PDB entry 3JB2 | electron microscopy, 3.10 A resolution | chains B and E of the 5 polymer chains in the assembly

Chain B:
Molecule: Capsid protein VP1
From: Bombyx mori cypovirus 1
Reference sequence: Q6TS43 (CAPSD_CPVBM); residues 1-1333 here = UniProt positions 1-1333
Sequence (1333 residues; each row starts with the number of its first residue):
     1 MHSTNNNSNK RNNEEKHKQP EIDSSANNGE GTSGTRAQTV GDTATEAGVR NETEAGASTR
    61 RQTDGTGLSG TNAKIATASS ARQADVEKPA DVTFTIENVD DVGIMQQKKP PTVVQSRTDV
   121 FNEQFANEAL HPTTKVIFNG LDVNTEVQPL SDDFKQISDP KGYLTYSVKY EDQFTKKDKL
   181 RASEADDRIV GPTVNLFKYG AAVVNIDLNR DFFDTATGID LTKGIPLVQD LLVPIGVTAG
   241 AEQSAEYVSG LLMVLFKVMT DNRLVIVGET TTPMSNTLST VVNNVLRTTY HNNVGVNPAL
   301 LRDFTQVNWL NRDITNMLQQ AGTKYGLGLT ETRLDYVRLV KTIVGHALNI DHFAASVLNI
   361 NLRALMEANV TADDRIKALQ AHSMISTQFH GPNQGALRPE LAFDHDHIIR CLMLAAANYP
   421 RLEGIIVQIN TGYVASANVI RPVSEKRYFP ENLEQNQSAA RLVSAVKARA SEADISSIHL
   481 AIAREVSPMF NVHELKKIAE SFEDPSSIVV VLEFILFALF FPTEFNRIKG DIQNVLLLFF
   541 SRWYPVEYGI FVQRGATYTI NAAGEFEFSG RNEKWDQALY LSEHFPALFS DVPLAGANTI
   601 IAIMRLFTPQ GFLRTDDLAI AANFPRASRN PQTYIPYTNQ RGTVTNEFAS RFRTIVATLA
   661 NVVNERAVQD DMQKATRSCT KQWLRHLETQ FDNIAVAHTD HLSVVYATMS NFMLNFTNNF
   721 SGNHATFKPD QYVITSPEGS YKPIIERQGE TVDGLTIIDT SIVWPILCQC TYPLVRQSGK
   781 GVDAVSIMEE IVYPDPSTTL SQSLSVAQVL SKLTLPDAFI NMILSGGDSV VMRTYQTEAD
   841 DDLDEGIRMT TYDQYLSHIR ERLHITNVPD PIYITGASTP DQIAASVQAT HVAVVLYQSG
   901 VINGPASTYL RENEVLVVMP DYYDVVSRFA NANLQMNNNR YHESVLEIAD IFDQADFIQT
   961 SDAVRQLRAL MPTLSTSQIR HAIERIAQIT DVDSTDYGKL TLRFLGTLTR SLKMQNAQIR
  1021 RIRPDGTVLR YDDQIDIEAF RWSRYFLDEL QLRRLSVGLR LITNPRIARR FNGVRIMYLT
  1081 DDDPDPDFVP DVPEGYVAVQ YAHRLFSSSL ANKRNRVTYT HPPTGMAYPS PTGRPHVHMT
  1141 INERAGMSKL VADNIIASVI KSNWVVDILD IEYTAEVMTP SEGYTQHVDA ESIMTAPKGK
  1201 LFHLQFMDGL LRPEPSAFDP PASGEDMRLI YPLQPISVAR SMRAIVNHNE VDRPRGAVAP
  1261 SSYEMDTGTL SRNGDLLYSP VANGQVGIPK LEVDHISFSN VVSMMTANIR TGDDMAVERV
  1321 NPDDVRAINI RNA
Not modelled in the structure: 1-134, 778-785

Chain E:
Molecule: Viral structural protein 5
From: Bombyx mori cypovirus 1
Reference sequence: C6K2M8 (C6K2M8_CPVBM); residues 1-448 here = UniProt positions 1-448
Sequence (448 residues; each row starts with the number of its first residue):
     1 MLQQPTGGYT TLEQFAFTIR NDGTNATPTQ FLQLLSYEAT ENELVKKTIP TPETHLPSAR
    61 NVPGNVYIED AITQALFGIS AQNVNAHGYF SRLSALALPN TSARLGLDGV IYNSETINIP
   121 FYDPAAVANF AATYAKLGNA STPRYRADMI DIYAHVGLEL AGTDAERAAG VMPVKRAKFD
   181 SWEGSLISLS RDVVNWKILA FLIDLCSLEG EALRAFKTRN RDVFRMMLFI MSTAVAANVV
   241 NRKVTKRVDR VLEYIGVNSM RTAGRTATIT YDLSRHEFAA KFLQLTFTRW NAASAMIRSM
   301 PDMHTPRTSI TPAGENALVR HNRYMTENFK GLSPIALAQK KHEMMLHTHE IHSMDIDGSI
   361 KNMVERETVN KMNEIDAMNT APWTEEFAEV EPTTVYERHQ IGTDPEQTQL ISQDAAVIVH
   421 QASSDVDENE YGNSVSELTI DTQSDSVL
Not modelled in the structure: 293-448

How chain B and chain E interact:
Contacting residue pairs (20; chain B residue first):
  Ser1109(B) with Thr262(E)
  Leu1110(B) with Thr262(E), hydrogen bond (backbone-side chain); Asp272(E); Leu273(E), hydrogen bond (backbone-backbone)
  Ala1111(B) with Asp272(E); Ser274(E), hydrogen bond (backbone-side chain)
  Lys1113(B) with Gln82(E), hydrogen bond; Asn83(E)
  Thr1118(B) with Leu273(E)
  Gly1125(B) with Ile150(E)
  Met1126(B) with Arg146(E); Ala147(E); Asp148(E); Met149(E), hydrophobic
  Ala1127(B) with Arg146(E), hydrogen bond (backbone-side chain); Met149(E); Met260(E), hydrophobic; Leu273(E), hydrophobic
  Pro1129(B) with Leu273(E), hydrophobic
  Gly1133(B) with Pro143(E)
Other interface residues (no listed pair), chain B (13 interface residues in all): Asn1112, Thr1124, Tyr1128
Other interface residues (no listed pair), chain E (14 interface residues in all): Glu277

Summary:
13 residues of chain B face 14 of chain E across their interface, with 5 hydrogen bonds. Among the polar pairs
are Leu1110(B)-Thr262(E), Ala1111(B)-Ser274(E) and Lys1113(B)-Gln82(E).
Here chain B is Capsid protein VP1 and chain E is Viral structural protein 5, both from Bombyx mori cypovirus
1. Entry 3JB2 (Atomic model of cytoplasmic polyhedrosis virus with SAM and GTP) was determined by electron
microscopy together with 3JAY, 3JAZ, 3JB0, 3JB1 and 3JB3 from the same study.
